Entry 8B4H (electron microscopy, 3.35 A resolution); this record covers chains C and E of the 8 polymer chains in the assembly.

# Chain C
Molecule: Putative transposase for insertion sequence element IS5376
Organism: Geobacillus stearothermophilus
Reference sequence: Q45618 (TRA6_GEOSE); residues 1-400 here = UniProt positions 1-400
Amino-acid sequence (406 residues; numbered 1 to 406; the number before each row is that of its first residue):
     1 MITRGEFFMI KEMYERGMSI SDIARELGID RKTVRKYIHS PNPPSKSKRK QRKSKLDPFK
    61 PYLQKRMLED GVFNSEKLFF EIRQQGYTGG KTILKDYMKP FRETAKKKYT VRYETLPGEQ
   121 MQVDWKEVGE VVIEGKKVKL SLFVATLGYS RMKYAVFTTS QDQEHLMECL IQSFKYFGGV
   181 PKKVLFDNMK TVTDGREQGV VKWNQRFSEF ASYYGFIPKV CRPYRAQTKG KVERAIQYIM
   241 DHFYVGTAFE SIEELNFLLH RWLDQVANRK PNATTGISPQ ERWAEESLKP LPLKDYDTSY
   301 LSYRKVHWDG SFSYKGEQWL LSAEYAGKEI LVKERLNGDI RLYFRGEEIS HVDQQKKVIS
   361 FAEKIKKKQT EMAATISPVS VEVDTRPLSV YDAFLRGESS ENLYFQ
Not modelled in the structure: 223-233, 374-406
Sequence notes: cloning artifact (401-406)
Swiss-Prot annotation at these positions:
  - DNA-binding region: Ile20 to His39 (H-T-H motif)
Reported in the primary citation:
  - catalytic residues: Asp124, Asp187, Glu233
  - binding site for DNA (57-MER) / right IS21 transposon end (insertion sequence IS5376) (chain E): Tyr113, Gln369
  - binding site for DNA (57-MER) / right IS21 transposon end (insertion sequence IS5376): Lys32, Thr92, Lys95
  - mutagenesis - D124A, D187A, E233A: abolished catalytic activity
  - mutagenesis - Q369A: decreased catalytic activity

# Chain E
Molecule: DNA (57-MER) / right IS21 transposon end (insertion sequence IS5376)
Sequence (60 nucleotides; each row starts with the number of its first residue):
     1 ATTCATGTCA AGGCCGATTA TTTTTTCCCC AAAATCGCCG GTTTAAAATT CCCCAGAAGG
Not modelled in the structure: 1-3

# How chain C and chain E interact
Contacting residue pairs - 25 pairs, chain C then chain E:
  Ile29(C) - DT50(E)  phosphate contact
  Asp30(C) - DT50(E)  hydrogen bond to the phosphate
  Asp30(C) - DC51(E)  base contact
  Lys32(C) - DC52(E)  base contact
  Thr33(C) - DT49(E)  sugar contact
  Thr33(C) - DT50(E)  hydrogen bond to the phosphate
  Tyr37(C) - DT49(E)  hydrogen bond to the phosphate
  Lys48(C) - DA47(E)  phosphate contact
  Arg49(C) - DA47(E)  phosphate contact
  Lys50(C) - DA47(E)  phosphate contact
  Arg52(C) - DT44(E)  hydrogen bond to the base
  Arg52(C) - DA45(E)  hydrogen bond to the sugar
  Lys53(C) - DA46(E)  salt bridge to the phosphate
  Asn74(C) - DT35(E)  phosphate contact
  Asn74(C) - DC36(E)  phosphate contact
  Ser75(C) - DC36(E)  hydrogen bond to the phosphate
  Glu76(C) - DT35(E)  phosphate contact
  Lys95(C) - DC36(E)  base contact
  Lys95(C) - DG37(E)  base contact
  Lys99(C) - DG37(E)  phosphate contact
  Arg102(C) - DC36(E)  salt bridge to the phosphate
  Arg102(C) - DG37(E)  salt bridge to the phosphate
  Lys139(C) - DT18(E)  salt bridge to the phosphate
  Asp309(C) - DT8(E)  base contact
  Gln369(C) - DT6(E)  hydrogen bond to the base
Interface residues without a listed pair, chain C (24 interface residues in all): Ile2, Phe7, Ser47, Phe73, His307
Interface residues without a listed pair, chain E (18 interface residues in all): DA5, DA17, DC38, DA48

# In short
The interface between chain C and chain E involves 24 residues on one side and 18 on the other, with 7
hydrogen bonds and 4 salt bridges. Among the polar pairs are Arg52(C)-DT44(E), Gln369(C)-DT6(E) and
Arg52(C)-DA45(E). From the paper: catalytic residues Asp124(C), Asp187(C) and Glu233(C); D124A, D187A and
E233A of chain C abolish catalytic activity.
Here chain C is Putative transposase for insertion sequence element IS5376 (Geobacillus stearothermophilus)
and chain E is DNA (57-MER) / right IS21 transposon end (insertion sequence IS5376). Entry 8B4H (IstA
transposase cleaved donor complex) was determined by electron microscopy.
